PDB entry 4I55 | X-ray diffraction, 2.20 A resolution | chains A and E of the 6 polymer chains in the assembly

# Chain A
Molecule: Tubulin alpha-1B chain
Source organism: Bos taurus
UniProtKB: P81947 (TBA1B_BOVIN); the construct has insertions or renumbered stretches relative to UniProt, so the offset changes along the chain: 1-445 = UniProt 1-445; 456-458 = UniProt 446-448
Amino-acid sequence (450 residues; row label = number of the first residue in the row):
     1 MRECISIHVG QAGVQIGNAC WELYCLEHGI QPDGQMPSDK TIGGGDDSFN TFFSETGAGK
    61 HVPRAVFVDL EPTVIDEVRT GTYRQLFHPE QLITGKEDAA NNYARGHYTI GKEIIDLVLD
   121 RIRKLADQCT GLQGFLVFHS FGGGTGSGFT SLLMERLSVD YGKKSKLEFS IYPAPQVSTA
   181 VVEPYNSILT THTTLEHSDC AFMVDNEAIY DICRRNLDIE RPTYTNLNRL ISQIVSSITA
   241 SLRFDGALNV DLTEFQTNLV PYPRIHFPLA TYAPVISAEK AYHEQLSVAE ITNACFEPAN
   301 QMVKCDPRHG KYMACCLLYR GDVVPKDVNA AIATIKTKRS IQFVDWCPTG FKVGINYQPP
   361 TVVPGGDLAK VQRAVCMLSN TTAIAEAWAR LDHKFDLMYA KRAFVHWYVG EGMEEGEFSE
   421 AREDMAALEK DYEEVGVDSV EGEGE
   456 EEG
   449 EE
Disordered / not traced: 441-445, 456-458
Ion coordination: Ca2+: Asp-39, Thr-41, Gly-44, Glu-55
Residues lining bound ligands: GTP (guanosine-5'-triphosphate): Gly-10, Gln-11, Ala-12, Gln-15, Ile-16, Asp-69, Asp-98, Ala-99, Ala-100, Asn-101, Ser-140, Gly-142, Gly-143, Gly-144, Thr-145, Gly-146, Ile-171, Pro-173, Val-177, Ser-178, Thr-179, Glu-183, Asn-206, Tyr-224, Leu-227, Asn-228, Ile-231

# Chain E
Molecule: Stathmin-4
Source organism: Rattus norvegicus
UniProtKB: P63043 (STMN4_RAT); residues 3-145 here correspond to UniProt positions 47-189 (UniProt number = residue number + 44)
Amino-acid sequence (143 residues; row label = number of the first residue in the row):
     3 MADMEVIELN KCTSGQSFEV ILKPPSFDGV PEFNASLPRR RDPSLEEIQK KLEAAEERRK
    63 YQEAELLKHL AEKREHEREV IQKAIEENNN FIKMAKEKLA QKMESNKENR EAHLAAMLER
   123 LQEKDKHAEE VRKNKELKEE ASR
Disordered / not traced: 3-5, 29-43, 145
Differences from the reference sequence: cloning artifact (3-4)
Curated features (UniProtKB/Swiss-Prot):
  - modified residue: Ser-46 (Phosphoserine)

# Chain A / chain E interface
Residue-residue contacts (56; chain A residue first):
  Tyr-108(A) with Leu-54(E), hydrophobic; Ala-57(E), hydrophobic
  Thr-109(A) with Arg-61(E), hydrogen bond
  Lys-112(A) with Leu-54(E); Glu-58(E), salt bridge
  Glu-155(A) with Ile-50(E)
  Arg-156(A) with Leu-47(E); Ile-50(E); Gln-51(E)
  Ser-158(A) with Asp-44(E)
  Val-159(A) with Pro-45(E); Ile-50(E), hydrophobic
  Asp-245(A) with Cys-14(E); Ser-16(E), hydrogen bond (backbone-side chain)
  Ala-247(A) with Asn-12(E); Ser-19(E)
  Leu-248(A) with Ser-19(E)
  Pro-325(A) with Gln-18(E); Phe-20(E), hydrophobic
  Asn-329(A) with Met-6(E); Val-8(E); Phe-20(E); Val-22(E)
  Ile-332(A) with Val-22(E), hydrophobic
  Lys-336(A) with Leu-24(E)
  Asp-345(A) with Pro-27(E); Ser-28(E), hydrogen bond (backbone-backbone)
  Cys-347(A) with Pro-27(E)
  Pro-348(A) with Lys-25(E); Pro-27(E)
  Thr-349(A) with Ile-23(E); Leu-24(E), hydrogen bond (backbone-backbone); Lys-25(E), hydrogen bond (backbone-backbone)
  Gly-350(A) with Val-22(E)
  Phe-351(A) with Glu-21(E); Val-22(E), hydrogen bond (backbone-backbone)
  Lys-352(A) with Phe-20(E); Glu-21(E)
  Val-353(A) with Ser-19(E); Phe-20(E), hydrogen bond (backbone-backbone)
  Gly-354(A) with Gln-18(E)
  Ile-355(A) with Gly-17(E); Gln-18(E), hydrogen bond (backbone-backbone)
  Asn-356(A) with Ser-16(E)
  Tyr-357(A) with Thr-15(E); Ser-16(E), hydrogen bond (backbone-backbone); Gly-17(E); Gln-18(E), hydrogen bond
  Val-409(A) with Gln-64(E), hydrogen bond (backbone-side chain)
  Gly-410(A) with Arg-61(E); Gln-64(E)
  Glu-411(A) with Arg-61(E), hydrogen bond (backbone-side chain)
  Gly-412(A) with Ala-57(E); Arg-60(E), hydrogen bond (backbone-side chain); Arg-61(E)
  Glu-414(A) with Arg-60(E), salt bridge
Also at the interface, not in a pair above, chain A (39 interface residues in all): His-107, Leu-152, Glu-196, His-197, Gly-246, Val-328, Ala-333, Trp-346
Also at the interface, not in a pair above, chain E (33 interface residues in all): Leu-11, Pro-26, Ser-46, Lys-53, Glu-55

# In short
39 residues of chain A face 33 of chain E across their interface, with 13 hydrogen bonds and 2 salt bridges.
Among the polar pairs are Lys-112(A)/Glu-58(E), Glu-414(A)/Arg-60(E) and Thr-109(A)/Arg-61(E). Chain A binds
GTP. The Ca2+ site is built by Asp-39(A), Thr-41(A), Gly-44(A) and Glu-55(A).
Here chain A is Tubulin alpha-1B chain (Bos taurus) and chain E is Stathmin-4 (Rattus norvegicus). Entry 4I55
(Crystal structure of tubulin-stathmin-TTL complex) was determined by X-ray diffraction, deposited together
with 4I4T and 4I50.
